PDB entry 6Y5E | electron microscopy, 3.15 A resolution | chains H and I of the 11 polymer chains in the assembly

[Chain H]
Protein: Histone H2B type 1-K
Organism: Homo sapiens
Reference sequence: O60814 (H2B1K_HUMAN); residue numbers follow UniProt; this construct covers 32-125
Chain sequence (94 residues; numbered 32 to 125; the number before each row is that of its first residue):
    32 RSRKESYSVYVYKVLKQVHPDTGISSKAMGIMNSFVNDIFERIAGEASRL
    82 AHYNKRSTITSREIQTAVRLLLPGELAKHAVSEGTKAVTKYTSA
Swiss-Prot annotation at these positions:
  - modified residue: Lys-35 (N6-(2-hydroxyisobutyryl)lysine), Glu-36 (PolyADP-ribosyl glutamic acid), Ser-37 (Phosphoserine), Lys-44 (N6-(2-hydroxyisobutyryl)lysine), Lys-47 (N6-(2-hydroxyisobutyryl)lysine), Lys-58 (N6,N6-dimethyllysine), Arg-80 (Dimethylated arginine), Lys-86 (N6,N6,N6-trimethyllysine), Arg-87 (Omega-N-methylarginine), Arg-93 (Omega-N-methylarginine), Lys-109 (N6-(2-hydroxyisobutyryl)lysine), Thr-116 (Phosphothreonine), Lys-117 (N6-(2-hydroxyisobutyryl)lysine), Lys-121 (N6-(2-hydroxyisobutyryl)lysine)
  - glycosylation: Ser-113 (O-linked (GlcNAc) serine)
  - cross-link (Glycyl lysine isopeptide (Lys-Gly)): Lys-35 (interchain with G-Cter in ubiquitin), Lys-121 (interchain with G-Cter in ubiquitin)
Glycans and other covalent adducts: pentanedial (PTD) linked to Lys-86

[Chain I]
Molecule: 153-nt DNA strand
Sequence (153 nucleotides; numbered 1 to 153; the number before each row is that of its first residue):
     1 ATCCTGGAGAATCCCGGTGCCGAGGCCGCTCAATTGGTCGTAGACAGCTC
    51 TAGCACCGCTTAAACGCACGTACGCGCTGTCCCCCGCGTTTTAACCGCCA
   101 AGGGGATTACTCCCTAGTCTCCAGGCACGTGTCAGATATATACATCCTGT
   151 GAT

[How chain H and chain I interact]
Residue-residue contacts (10; chain H residue first):
  Arg-32(H) with DC128(I), salt bridge to the phosphate
  Ser-33(H) with DA127(I), phosphate contact
  Arg-34(H) with DG125(I), base contact; DC126(I), sugar contact; DA127(I), phosphate contact
  Lys-35(H) with DC126(I), sugar contact; DA127(I), hydrogen bond to the phosphate
  Ser-37(H) with DC126(I), phosphate contact
  Val-40(H) with DC126(I), phosphate contact
  Tyr-41(H) with DG125(I), hydrogen bond to the phosphate
Also at the interface, not in a pair above, chain H (8 interface residues in all): Glu-36

[In short]
The interface between chain H and chain I involves 8 residues on one side and 4 on the other; the contacts
include 2 hydrogen bonds and 1 salt bridge. Among the polar pairs are Lys-35(H)/DA127(I), Tyr-41(H)/DG125(I)
and Arg-32(H)/DC128(I). Covalently linked pentanedial: at Lys-86(H).
Chain H is Histone H2B type 1-K (Homo sapiens) and chain I is a 153-nt DNA strand; the structure, Structure of
human cGAS (K394E) bound to the nucleosome (focused refinement of cGAS-NCP subcomplex), was determined by
electron microscopy together with 6Y5D from the same study.
